PDB entry 8JSZ | X-ray diffraction, 1.83 A resolution | chains A and B

== Chain A (and B) ==
Protein: uridylate cyclase
Organism: Anabaena sp. CA
Notes: EC 4.6.1.26; chain B of this document is another copy of the same molecule, construct and numbering; everything in this record applies to it too
Sequence (280 residues; each row starts with the number of its first residue; numbering starts at 0):
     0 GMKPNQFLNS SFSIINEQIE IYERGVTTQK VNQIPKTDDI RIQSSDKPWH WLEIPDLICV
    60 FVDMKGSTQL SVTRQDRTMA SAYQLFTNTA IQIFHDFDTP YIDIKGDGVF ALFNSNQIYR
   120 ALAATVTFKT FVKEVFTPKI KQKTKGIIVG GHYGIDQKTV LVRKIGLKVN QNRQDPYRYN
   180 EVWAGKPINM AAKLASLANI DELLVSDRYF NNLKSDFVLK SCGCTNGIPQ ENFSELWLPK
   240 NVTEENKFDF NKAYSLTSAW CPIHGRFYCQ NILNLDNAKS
Disordered / not traced: 167-176, 224-232, 278-279
Ion coordination: Zn2+: Cys221, Cys223, Cys260, His263
Reported in the primary citation:
  - binding site for glycerol: Lys64, Ser195, Lys246
  - Zn2+ coordination: Cys221, Cys223, Cys260, His263
  - catalytic residues: Asp62, Asp106
  - mutagenesis - C221A/C223A/C260A: increased growth
  - specificity-determining residues: Phe60, Lys104, Phe109
  - mutagenesis - F60A/K104A/F109A, C221A/C223A/C260A: abolished catalytic activity

== Chain A / chain B interface ==
Pairs across the interface (153; chain A residue first):
  Gly0(A) - Glu133(B)  hydrogen bond (backbone-backbone)
  Met1(A) - Val134(B)  hydrophobic
  Lys2(A) - Pro261(B)
  Pro3(A) - Arg265(B)  hydrogen bond (backbone-side chain)
  Asn4(A) - Pro261(B)
  Asn4(A) - Ile262(B)
  Asn4(A) - Gly264(B)  hydrogen bond (backbone-backbone)
  Asn4(A) - Arg265(B)  hydrogen bond (backbone-backbone)
  Gln5(A) - Thr129(B)
  Gln5(A) - Glu133(B)  hydrogen bond
  Gln5(A) - Trp259(B)  hydrogen bond (side chain-backbone)
  Gln5(A) - Cys260(B)
  Gln5(A) - Pro261(B)
  Gln5(A) - Gly264(B)
  Gln5(A) - Arg265(B)
  Phe6(A) - Thr126(B)
  Phe6(A) - Thr129(B)
  Phe6(A) - Phe130(B)
  Phe6(A) - Arg265(B)  hydrogen bond (backbone-side chain)
  Leu7(A) - Phe96(B)  hydrophobic
  Leu7(A) - Cys268(B)  hydrophobic
  Leu7(A) - Gln269(B)
  Leu7(A) - Leu272(B)  hydrophobic
  Asn8(A) - Arg265(B)  hydrogen bond
  Ser9(A) - Asp95(B)  hydrogen bond
  Ser10(A) - Asp95(B)
  Ser10(A) - Phe96(B)
  Ser10(A) - Thr126(B)
  Ile13(A) - Gln91(B)
  Ile13(A) - Asp95(B)
  Ile14(A) - Phe130(B)  hydrophobic
  Gln17(A) - Gln83(B)  hydrogen bond
  Gln17(A) - Asn87(B)  hydrogen bond
  Gln17(A) - Thr88(B)
  Gln17(A) - Gln91(B)
  Ile18(A) - Val134(B)  hydrophobic
  Ile18(A) - Lys138(B)
  Ile20(A) - Gln83(B)
  Tyr21(A) - Ser80(B)
  Tyr21(A) - Gln83(B)  hydrogen bond (backbone-side chain)
  Tyr21(A) - Leu84(B)  hydrophobic
  Tyr21(A) - Lys138(B)
  Tyr21(A) - Ile139(B)
  Tyr21(A) - Lys142(B)
  Val25(A) - Arg76(B)
  Val25(A) - Ser80(B)
  Thr27(A) - Arg76(B)  hydrogen bond
  Trp48(A) - Gln83(B)
  Trp48(A) - Asn87(B)
  Trp50(A) - Ala79(B)
  Trp50(A) - Tyr82(B)  hydrophobic
  Glu52(A) - Thr72(B)
  Glu52(A) - Arg76(B)  salt bridge
  Phe60(A) - Lys104(B)
  Ser66(A) - Lys185(B)  hydrogen bond (backbone-side chain)
  Thr67(A) - Lys185(B)  hydrogen bond (backbone-side chain)
  Thr67(A) - Lys246(B)
  Thr67(A) - Asp248(B)
  Leu69(A) - Lys185(B)  hydrogen bond (backbone-side chain)
  Val71(A) - Thr158(B)
  Val71(A) - Leu160(B)  hydrophobic
  Val71(A) - Ala183(B)
  Val71(A) - Gly184(B)
  Thr72(A) - Glu52(B)
  Thr72(A) - Thr158(B)
  Arg76(A) - Val25(B)
  Arg76(A) - Thr27(B)  hydrogen bond
  Arg76(A) - Glu52(B)  salt bridge
  Met78(A) - Lys185(B)
  Ala79(A) - Trp50(B)
  Ala79(A) - Leu160(B)  hydrophobic
  Ser80(A) - Tyr21(B)
  Ser80(A) - Val25(B)
  Tyr82(A) - Trp50(B)  hydrophobic
  Tyr82(A) - Val181(B)
  Tyr82(A) - Trp182(B)
  Tyr82(A) - Ala183(B)  hydrophobic
  Gln83(A) - Gln17(B)  hydrogen bond
  Gln83(A) - Ile20(B)
  Gln83(A) - Tyr21(B)  hydrogen bond (side chain-backbone)
  Gln83(A) - Trp48(B)
  Leu84(A) - Gln17(B)
  Leu84(A) - Tyr21(B)  hydrophobic
  Asn87(A) - Gln17(B)  hydrogen bond
  Asn87(A) - Trp48(B)
  Thr88(A) - Gln17(B)
  Ile90(A) - Leu166(B)  hydrophobic
  Gln91(A) - Ile13(B)
  Gln91(A) - Gln17(B)
  Asp95(A) - Ser9(B)  hydrogen bond
  Asp95(A) - Ser10(B)
  Asp95(A) - Ile13(B)
  Phe96(A) - Leu7(B)  hydrophobic
  Phe96(A) - Ser10(B)
  Ile101(A) - Leu166(B)
  Ile103(A) - Leu166(B)  hydrophobic
  Ile103(A) - Val181(B)  hydrophobic
  Lys104(A) - Asp102(B)  salt bridge
  Lys104(A) - Ile103(B)  hydrogen bond (side chain-backbone)
  Lys104(A) - Lys104(B)
  Asp106(A) - Gly184(B)
  Asp106(A) - Asn188(B)
  Thr126(A) - Phe6(B)
  Thr126(A) - Ser10(B)
  Thr129(A) - Gln5(B)
  Thr129(A) - Phe6(B)
  Phe130(A) - Phe6(B)
  Phe130(A) - Ile14(B)  hydrophobic
  Glu133(A) - Gly0(B)
  Glu133(A) - Gln5(B)
  Val134(A) - Met1(B)  hydrophobic
  Val134(A) - Ile18(B)  hydrophobic
  Lys138(A) - Ile18(B)
  Lys138(A) - Tyr21(B)
  Ile139(A) - Tyr21(B)
  Lys142(A) - Tyr21(B)  hydrogen bond
  Thr158(A) - Val71(B)
  Thr158(A) - Thr72(B)
  Leu160(A) - Val71(B)  hydrophobic
  Leu160(A) - Ala79(B)  hydrophobic
  Leu166(A) - Ile90(B)  hydrophobic
  Leu166(A) - Ile101(B)
  Arg177(A) - Arg177(B)
  Val181(A) - Tyr82(B)
  Val181(A) - Ile103(B)  hydrophobic
  Trp182(A) - Tyr82(B)
  Ala183(A) - Val71(B)
  Ala183(A) - Tyr82(B)  hydrophobic
  Gly184(A) - Val71(B)
  Gly184(A) - Asp106(B)
  Lys185(A) - Ser66(B)  hydrogen bond (side chain-backbone)
  Lys185(A) - Thr67(B)  hydrogen bond (side chain-backbone)
  Lys185(A) - Leu69(B)  hydrogen bond (side chain-backbone)
  Lys185(A) - Met78(B)
  Asn188(A) - Asp106(B)
  Ser195(A) - Lys246(B)
  Lys246(A) - Thr67(B)
  Asp248(A) - Thr67(B)
  Trp259(A) - Gln5(B)
  Cys260(A) - Gln5(B)
  Pro261(A) - Lys2(B)
  Pro261(A) - Asn4(B)
  Pro261(A) - Gln5(B)
  Ile262(A) - Asn4(B)
  Gly264(A) - Asn4(B)  hydrogen bond (backbone-backbone)
  Gly264(A) - Gln5(B)
  Arg265(A) - Asn4(B)  hydrogen bond (backbone-backbone)
  Arg265(A) - Gln5(B)
  Arg265(A) - Phe6(B)
  Arg265(A) - Asn8(B)  hydrogen bond
  Cys268(A) - Leu7(B)  hydrophobic
  Gln269(A) - Leu7(B)
  Leu272(A) - Leu7(B)  hydrophobic
Interface residues without a listed pair, chain A (83 interface residues in all): Asp62, Ile92, Gly105, Ile164, Ile187, Met189, Phe247, His263
Interface residues without a listed pair, chain B (83 interface residues in all): Pro3, Asp62, Ile92, Gly105, Phe109, Ile164, Ile187, Met189, Phe247, His263

== Summary ==
The chain A/chain B interface involves 83 residues from each chain; the contacts include 29 hydrogen bonds and
3 salt bridges. Polar contacts include Glu52(A)-Arg76(B), Lys104(A)-Asp102(B) and Pro3(A)-Arg265(B).
Cys221(A), Cys223(A), Cys260(A) and His263(A) coordinate Zn2+. The paper reports catalytic residues Asp62(A)
and Asp106(A); F60A/K104A/F109A and C221A/C223A/C260A of chain A abolish catalytic activity.
Both chains are uridylate cyclase (Anabaena sp. CA). Entry 8JSZ (Crystal structure of a uridylate cyclase from
Anabaena sp) was determined by X-ray diffraction (same publication as 8JSF, 8JSJ and 8JSK).
